Entry 6OO2 (electron microscopy, 4.40 A resolution (low resolution: residue-level contacts below are approximate; hydrogen-bond / salt-bridge calls are withheld)); this record covers chains B and G of the 19 polymer chains in the assembly.

== Chain B ==
Protein: Vacuolar protein sorting-associated protein 4
Organism: Saccharomyces cerevisiae
UniProtKB: P52917 (VPS4_YEAST); residues 101-437 here = UniProt positions 101-437
Chain sequence (337 residues; each row starts with the number of its first residue):
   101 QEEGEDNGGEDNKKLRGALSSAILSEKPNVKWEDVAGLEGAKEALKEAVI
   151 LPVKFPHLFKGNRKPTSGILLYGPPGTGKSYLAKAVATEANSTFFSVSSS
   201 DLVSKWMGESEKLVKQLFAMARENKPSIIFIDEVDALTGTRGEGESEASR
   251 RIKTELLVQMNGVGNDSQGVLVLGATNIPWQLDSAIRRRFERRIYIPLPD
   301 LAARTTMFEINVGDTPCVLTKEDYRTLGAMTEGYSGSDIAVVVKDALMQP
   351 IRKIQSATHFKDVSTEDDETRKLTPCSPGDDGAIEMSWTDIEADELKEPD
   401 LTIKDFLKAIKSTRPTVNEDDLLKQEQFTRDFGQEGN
Not modelled in the structure: 101-111, 365-368
Swiss-Prot annotation at these positions:
  - binding site (ATP): G173 to S180
  - mutagenesis: K179 (K179A: No ATP hydrolysis. Missorting of vacuolar proteins), Q216 (Q216A: Abolishes oligomerization), E233 (E233Q: Defective in ATP hydrolysis. Missorting of vacuolar proteins)
Bound ions: Mg2+: S180 (together with ADP)
Small-molecule neighbours:
  - ADP / beryllium trifluoride, molecule 1: D134, V135, A136, L138, P174, P175, G176, T177, G178, K179, S180, Y181, E233, N277, M307, G336, S337, A340
  - ADP / beryllium trifluoride, molecule 2: N261, R288, R289

== Chain G ==
Protein: Designed Cyclic Peptide
Chain sequence (30 residues; numbered 1 to 30; the number before each row is that of its first residue; X marks 8 residues of unknown identity (built as UNK)):
     1 GGDEIVNKVLGGSSGGXXXXXXXXGGKGCK
Not modelled in the structure: 13-17, 26-30

== Chain B / chain G interface ==
Residue-residue contacts (7; chain B residue first):
  K205(B) - I5(G)
  K205(B) - V6(G)
  W206(B) - D3(G)
  W206(B) - I5(G)
  W206(B) - V6(G)
  M207(B) - E4(G)
  M207(B) - V6(G)
Also at the interface, not in a pair above, chain B (7 interface residues in all): G244, E245, S246, E247
Also at the interface, not in a pair above, chain G (5 interface residues in all): K8
From the paper, about this interface:
  - interface residues, chain B: W206(B), M207(B)

== In short ==
The interface between chain B and chain G involves 7 residues on one side and 5 on the other. Ligands of chain
B: ADP / beryllium trifluoride. From UniProt: 8 ATP-binding residues and 3 mutagenesis sites on chain B. From
the paper: interface residues W206(B) and M207(B).
Chain B is Vacuolar protein sorting-associated protein 4 (Saccharomyces cerevisiae) and chain G is Designed
Cyclic Peptide; the structure, Vps4 with Cyclic Peptide Bound in the Central Pore, was determined by electron
microscopy, deposited together with 6NDY.
